6B7F - chains A and B; structure by X-ray diffraction, 2.56 A resolution.

== Chain A (and B) ==
Protein: Phosphopantetheine adenylyltransferase
Source organism: Escherichia coli (strain K12)
Notes: EC 2.7.7.3; chain B of this document is another copy of the same molecule, construct and numbering; everything in this record applies to it too
UniProtKB: P0A6I6 (COAD_ECOLI); numbering as in UniProt (aligned over 1-159)
Chain sequence (167 residues; each row starts with the number of its first residue):
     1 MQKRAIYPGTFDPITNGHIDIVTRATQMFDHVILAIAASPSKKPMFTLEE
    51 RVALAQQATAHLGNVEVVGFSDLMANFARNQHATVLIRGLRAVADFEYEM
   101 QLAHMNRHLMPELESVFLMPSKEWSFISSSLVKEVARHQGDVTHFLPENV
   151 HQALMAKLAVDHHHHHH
Disordered / not traced: 1, 161-167 (chain B: 1-2, 160-167)
Differences from the reference sequence: expression tag (160-167)
Small-molecule neighbours: pyrophosphate (POP): Gly-9, Thr-10, Phe-11, Asp-12, His-18, Arg-91, Ser-128, Ser-129

== Interface between chain A and chain B ==
Contacting residue pairs (46):
  Lys-3(A) / Gln-27(B)  hydrogen bond (side chain-backbone)
  Lys-3(A) / Met-28(B)
  Arg-24(A) / Arg-107(B)
  Arg-24(A) / Glu-114(B)  salt bridge
  Gln-27(A) / Lys-3(B)  hydrogen bond (backbone-side chain)
  Met-28(A) / Lys-3(B)
  Met-28(A) / Phe-29(B)  hydrophobic
  Met-28(A) / Val-116(B)  hydrophobic
  Leu-90(A) / Leu-90(B)  hydrophobic
  Leu-90(A) / Phe-96(B)  hydrophobic
  Arg-91(A) / Met-100(B)
  Ala-92(A) / Phe-96(B)
  Val-93(A) / Phe-96(B)
  Val-93(A) / Glu-97(B)
  Phe-96(A) / Leu-90(B)  hydrophobic
  Phe-96(A) / Ala-92(B)
  Phe-96(A) / Val-93(B)
  Phe-96(A) / Phe-96(B)  hydrophobic
  Met-100(A) / Arg-91(B)
  Met-100(A) / Met-119(B)  hydrophobic
  Ala-103(A) / Met-119(B)  hydrophobic
  His-104(A) / Met-119(B)  hydrogen bond
  His-104(A) / Pro-120(B)
  His-104(A) / Lys-122(B)
  Arg-107(A) / Arg-24(B)
  Arg-107(A) / Met-119(B)  hydrogen bond (side chain-backbone)
  Arg-107(A) / Pro-120(B)  hydrogen bond (side chain-backbone)
  Arg-107(A) / Ser-121(B)
  Glu-114(A) / Arg-24(B)  salt bridge
  Glu-114(A) / Met-28(B)
  Ser-115(A) / Leu-118(B)
  Val-116(A) / Met-28(B)  hydrophobic
  Val-116(A) / Phe-117(B)
  Val-116(A) / Leu-118(B)  hydrophobic
  Phe-117(A) / Val-116(B)
  Phe-117(A) / Phe-117(B)  hydrogen bond (backbone-backbone)
  Leu-118(A) / Ser-115(B)
  Leu-118(A) / Val-116(B)  hydrophobic
  Met-119(A) / Met-100(B)  hydrophobic
  Met-119(A) / Ala-103(B)  hydrophobic
  Met-119(A) / His-104(B)
  Met-119(A) / Arg-107(B)  hydrogen bond (backbone-side chain)
  Pro-120(A) / His-104(B)  hydrogen bond (backbone-side chain)
  Pro-120(A) / Arg-107(B)  hydrogen bond (backbone-side chain)
  Ser-121(A) / Arg-107(B)
  Lys-122(A) / His-104(B)
Interface residues without a listed pair, chain A (25 interface residues in all): Phe-29, Val-85, Ser-125
Interface residues without a listed pair, chain B (26 interface residues in all): Val-85, Ser-125

== Summary ==
Chain A and chain B form an interface of 25 and 26 residues respectively; the contacts include 9 hydrogen
bonds and 2 salt bridges. Polar pairs include Arg-24(A)/Glu-114(B), Lys-3(A)/Gln-27(B) and
His-104(A)/Met-119(B). Chain A binds pyrophosphate.
Both chains are Phosphopantetheine adenylyltransferase (Escherichia coli (strain K12)). Entry 6B7F (Crystal
structure of E.coli Phosphopantetheine Adenylyltransferase (PPAT/CoaD) in complex with
(R)-3,3-dimethyl-4-(5-vinyl-1H-imidazol-1-yl)isochroman-1-one) was determined by X-ray diffraction, deposited
together with 6B7A, 6B7B, 6B7C, 6B7D and 6B7E.
